Entry 6ECG (X-ray diffraction, 2.27 A resolution); this record covers chains A and B.

Chain A:
Name: Tyrosine phenol-lyase
Organism: Citrobacter freundii
Notes: EC 4.1.99.2
Reference sequence: P31013 (TPL_CITFR); residue numbers follow UniProt; this construct covers 2-456
Sequence (455 residues; each row starts with the number of its first residue):
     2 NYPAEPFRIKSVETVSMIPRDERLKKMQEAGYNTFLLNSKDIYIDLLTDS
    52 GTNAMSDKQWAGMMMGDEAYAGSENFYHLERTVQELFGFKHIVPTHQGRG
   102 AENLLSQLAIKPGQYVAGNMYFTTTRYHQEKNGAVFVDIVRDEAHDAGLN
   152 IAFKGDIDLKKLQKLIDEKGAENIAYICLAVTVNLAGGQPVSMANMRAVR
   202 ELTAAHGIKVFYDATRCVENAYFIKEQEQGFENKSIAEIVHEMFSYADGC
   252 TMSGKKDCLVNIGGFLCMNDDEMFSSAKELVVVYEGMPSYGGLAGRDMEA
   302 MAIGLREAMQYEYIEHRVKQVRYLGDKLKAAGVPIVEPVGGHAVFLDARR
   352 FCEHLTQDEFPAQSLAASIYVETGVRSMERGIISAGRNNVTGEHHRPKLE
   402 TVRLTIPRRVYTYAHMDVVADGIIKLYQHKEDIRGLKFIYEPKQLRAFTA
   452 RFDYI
Unresolved in the structure: 392-394
Sequence notes: variant Ala205 (Glu in P31013); engineered mutation Ala448 (Phe in P31013)
Bound ions: K+ site 1: Gly52, Asn262 (shared with Glu69(B) of chain B); K+ site 2: Glu69 (shared with Gly52(B), Asn262(B) of chain B)
Small-molecule neighbours:
  - 3,6,9,12,15,18-hexaoxaicosane-1,20-diol (P33): Tyr3, Pro4, Ala5, Tyr324, Tyr414, Ala415, Asp418, Val419
  - L-methionine (PM9; (2E)-2-{[(Z)-{3-hydroxy-2-methyl-5-[(phosphonooxy)methyl]pyridin-4(1h)-ylidene}methyl]imino}-4-(methylsulfanyl)butanoic acid): Phe36, Thr49, Ser51, Gln98, Gly99, Arg100, Glu103, Phe123, Thr125, Thr126, Asn185, Asp214, Thr216, Arg217, Ser254, Lys256, Lys257, Met379, Arg381, Arg404, Phe449
Swiss-Prot annotation at these positions:
  - modified residue: Lys257 (N6-(pyridoxal phosphate)lysine)
What the authors report for this chain:
  - conformationally variable residues (domain motion, side-chain flip): Val13 to Ser40, Leu347 to Arg377, Ala421 to Ile456
  - mutagenesis - F448A: decreased catalytic activity on L-tyrosine (citing earlier work)
  - mutagenesis - F448A (8-fold): decreased catalytic activity on S-ethyl-L-cysteine (citing earlier work)
  - mutagenesis - F448A (3-fold): decreased catalytic activity on SOPC (citing earlier work)
  - catalytic residues: Lys257 (proposed by the authors, not directly observed)
  - catalytic residues: Tyr71 (citing earlier work)

Chain B:
Name: Tyrosine phenol-lyase
Organism: Citrobacter freundii
Notes: EC 4.1.99.2
Reference sequence: P31013 (TPL_CITFR); residues 2-456 here = UniProt positions 2-456
Sequence (455 residues; numbered 2 to 456; the number before each row is that of its first residue):
     2 NYPAEPFRIKSVETVSMIPRDERLKKMQEAGYNTFLLNSKDIYIDLLTDS
    52 GTNAMSDKQWAGMMMGDEAYAGSENFYHLERTVQELFGFKHIVPTHQGRG
   102 AENLLSQLAIKPGQYVAGNMYFTTTRYHQEKNGAVFVDIVRDEAHDAGLN
   152 IAFKGDIDLKKLQKLIDEKGAENIAYICLAVTVNLAGGQPVSMANMRAVR
   202 ELTAAHGIKVFYDATRCVENAYFIKEQEQGFENKSIAEIVHEMFSYADGC
   252 TMSGKKDCLVNIGGFLCMNDDEMFSSAKELVVVYEGMPSYGGLAGRDMEA
   302 MAIGLREAMQYEYIEHRVKQVRYLGDKLKAAGVPIVEPVGGHAVFLDARR
   352 FCEHLTQDEFPAQSLAASIYVETGVRSMERGIISAGRNNVTGEHHRPKLE
   402 TVRLTIPRRVYTYAHMDVVADGIIKLYQHKEDIRGLKFIYEPKQLRAFTA
   452 RFDYI
Sequence notes: variant Ala205 (Glu in P31013); engineered mutation Ala448 (Phe in P31013)
Modified / non-standard residues: Lys257 ((2S)-2-amino-6-[[3-hydroxy-2-methyl-5-(phosphonooxymethyl)pyridin-4-yl]methylideneamino]hexanoic acid; LLP)
Bound ions: K+ site 1: Gly52, Asn262 (shared with Glu69(A) of chain A); K+ site 2: Glu69 (shared with Gly52(A), Asn262(A) of chain A)
Small-molecule neighbours: 3,6,9,12,15,18-hexaoxaicosane-1,20-diol (P33): Asn2, Tyr3, Pro4, Ala5, Tyr324, Tyr414, Ala415, Asp418, Val419, Asp422
Swiss-Prot annotation at these positions:
  - modified residue: Lys257 (N6-(pyridoxal phosphate)lysine)

Chain A / chain B interface:
Pairs across the interface - 94 pairs, chain A then chain B:
  Phe36(A) with Ala72(B); Met288(B), hydrophobic
  Leu38(A) with Ala72(B); Gly73(B)
  Asn39(A) with Gly73(B); Tyr78(B), hydrogen bond
  Ser40(A) with Asp68(B), hydrogen bond; Ala70(B); Gly73(B), hydrogen bond (backbone-backbone)
  Lys41(A) with Glu75(B), salt bridge
  Asp46(A) with Ala70(B)
  Thr49(A) with Tyr71(B)
  Ser51(A) with Tyr71(B)
  Gly52(A) with Glu69(B)
  Thr53(A) with Glu69(B)
  Met56(A) with Arg297(B)
  Trp61(A) with Met64(B); Met65(B), hydrophobic
  Met64(A) with Trp61(B); Arg297(B)
  Met65(A) with Trp61(B), hydrophobic; Met65(B), hydrophobic
  Asp68(A) with Ser40(B), hydrogen bond
  Glu69(A) with Gly52(B); Thr53(B); Asn262(B)
  Ala70(A) with Ser40(B); Asp46(B)
  Tyr71(A) with Leu48(B), hydrophobic; Thr49(B); Ser51(B); Arg100(B), hydrogen bond
  Ala72(A) with Phe36(B); Arg377(B), hydrogen bond (backbone-side chain)
  Gly73(A) with Leu38(B); Asn39(B); Ser40(B), hydrogen bond (backbone-backbone)
  Glu75(A) with Lys41(B)
  Tyr78(A) with Asn39(B), hydrogen bond
  His97(A) with His97(B); Tyr285(B), hydrogen bond (side chain-backbone); Glu286(B), salt bridge; Gly293(B)
  Gln98(A) with Glu286(B), hydrogen bond (side chain-backbone); Tyr291(B), hydrogen bond; Gly293(B)
  Arg100(A) with Tyr71(B), hydrogen bond; Val283(B), hydrogen bond (side chain-backbone); Val284(B); Tyr285(B); Gly287(B); Tyr291(B)
  Asn104(A) with Tyr285(B)
  Tyr128(A) with Val284(B), hydrophobic
  His129(A) with Val284(B), hydrogen bond (side chain-backbone)
  Lys256(A) with Tyr291(B), hydrogen bond
  Asn262(A) with Glu69(B); Arg297(B), hydrogen bond
  Ile263(A) with Gly293(B)
  Glu280(A) with Gln445(B)
  Val283(A) with Arg100(B), hydrogen bond (backbone-side chain); Leu446(B), hydrophobic
  Val284(A) with Arg100(B); Tyr128(B), hydrophobic; His129(B), hydrogen bond (backbone-side chain)
  Tyr285(A) with His97(B); Arg100(B); Asn104(B)
  Glu286(A) with His97(B), salt bridge; Gln98(B), hydrogen bond (backbone-side chain)
  Gly287(A) with Arg100(B)
  Met288(A) with Phe449(B), hydrophobic
  Tyr291(A) with Gln98(B), hydrogen bond; Lys256(B), hydrogen bond
  Gly293(A) with His97(B); Gln98(B); Ile263(B)
  Arg297(A) with Met56(B); Met64(B); Asn262(B), hydrogen bond; Asp298(B), salt bridge
  Asp298(A) with Arg297(B), salt bridge; Asp298(B)
  Arg377(A) with Ala70(B); Ala72(B), hydrogen bond (side chain-backbone)
  Tyr441(A) with Ser276(B); Glu280(B), hydrogen bond
  Pro443(A) with Glu280(B)
  Lys444(A) with Glu280(B), hydrogen bond (backbone-side chain)
  Gln445(A) with Glu280(B)
  Leu446(A) with Val283(B), hydrophobic
  Phe449(A) with Val283(B), hydrophobic; Met288(B), hydrophobic
  Thr450(A) with Lys279(B)
Interface residues without a listed pair, chain A (58 interface residues in all): Glu14, Leu48, Ser74, Thr125, Lys132, Lys279, Leu294, Ala295
Interface residues without a listed pair, chain B (60 interface residues in all): Glu14, Gly67, Ser74, Gly101, Thr125, Lys132, Lys257, Leu281, Leu294, Ala295, Lys444

In short:
Chain A and chain B form an interface of 58 and 60 residues respectively, with 25 hydrogen bonds and 5 salt
bridges. Polar pairs include Lys41(A)-Glu75(B), His97(A)-Glu286(B) and Glu286(A)-His97(B).
3,6,9,12,15,18-hexaoxaicosane-1,20-diol is bound between chain A and chain B. From the paper: catalytic
residues Lys257(A) and Tyr71(A); F448A of chain A reduces catalytic activity on L-tyrosine.
Here chain A is Tyrosine phenol-lyase and chain B is Tyrosine phenol-lyase, both from Citrobacter freundii.
Entry 6ECG (Citrobacter freundii tyrosine phenol-lyase F448A mutant complexed with L-methionine) was
determined by X-ray diffraction (same publication as 6DUR, 6DVX, 6DXV, 6DYT and 6DZ5).
